6W77 - chains A and J of the 18 polymer chains in the assembly; structure by electron microscopy, 3.60 A resolution.

[Chain A]
Molecule: 1542-nt RNA strand
From: Escherichia coli (strain K12)
Sequence (1542 nucleotides; numbered 1 to 1542; the number before each row is that of its first residue):
     1 AAAUUGAAGA GUUUGAUCAU GGCUCAGAUU GAACGCUGGC GGCAGGCCUA ACACAUGCAA
    61 GUCGAACGGU AACAGGAAGA AGCUUGCUUC UUUGCUGACG AGUGGCGGAC GGGUGAGUAA
   121 UGUCUGGGAA ACUGCCUGAU GGAGGGGGAU AACUACUGGA AACGGUAGCU AAUACCGCAU
   181 AACGUCGCAA GACCAAAGAG GGGGACCUUC GGGCCUCUUG CCAUCGGAUG UGCCCAGAUG
   241 GGAUUAGCUA GUAGGUGGGG UAACGGCUCA CCUAGGCGAC GAUCCCUAGC UGGUCUGAGA
   301 GGAUGACCAG CCACACUGGA ACUGAGACAC GGUCCAGACU CCUACGGGAG GCAGCAGUGG
   361 GGAAUAUUGC ACAAUGGGCG CAAGCCUGAU GCAGCCAUGC CGCGUGUAUG AAGAAGGCCU
   421 UCGGGUUGUA AAGUACUUUC AGCGGGGAGG AAGGGAGUAA AGUUAAUACC UUUGCUCAUU
   481 GACGUUACCC GCAGAAGAAG CACCGGCUAA CUCCGUGCCA GCAGCCGCGG UAAUACGGAG
   541 GGUGCAAGCG UUAAUCGGAA UUACUGGGCG UAAAGCGCAC GCAGGCGGUU UGUUAAGUCA
   601 GAUGUGAAAU CCCCGGGCUC AACCUGGGAA CUGCAUCUGA UACUGGCAAG CUUGAGUCUC
   661 GUAGAGGGGG GUAGAAUUCC AGGUGUAGCG GUGAAAUGCG UAGAGAUCUG GAGGAAUACC
   721 GGUGGCGAAG GCGGCCCCCU GGACGAAGAC UGACGCUCAG GUGCGAAAGC GUGGGGAGCA
   781 AACAGGAUUA GAUACCCUGG UAGUCCACGC CGUAAACGAU GUCGACUUGG AGGUUGUGCC
   841 CUUGAGGCGU GGCUUCCGGA GCUAACGCGU UAAGUCGACC GCCUGGGGAG UACGGCCGCA
   901 AGGUUAAAAC UCAAAUGAAU UGACGGGGGC CCGCACAAGC GGUGGAGCAU GUGGUUUAAU
   961 UCGAUGCAAC GCGAAGAACC UUACCUGGUC UUGACAUCCA CGGAAGUUUU CAGAGAUGAG
  1021 AAUGUGCCUU CGGGAACCGU GAGACAGGUG CUGCAUGGCU GUCGUCAGCU CGUGUUGUGA
  1081 AAUGUUGGGU UAAGUCCCGC AACGAGCGCA ACCCUUAUCC UUUGUUGCCA GCGGUCCGGC
  1141 CGGGAACUCA AAGGAGACUG CCAGUGAUAA ACUGGAGGAA GGUGGGGAUG ACGUCAAGUC
  1201 AUCAUGGCCC UUACGACCAG GGCUACACAC GUGCUACAAU GGCGCAUACA AAGAGAAGCG
  1261 ACCUCGCGAG AGCAAGCGGA CCUCAUAAAG UGCGUCGUAG UCCGGAUUGG AGUCUGCAAC
  1321 UCGACUCCAU GAAGUCGGAA UCGCUAGUAA UCGUGGAUCA GAAUGCCACG GUGAAUACGU
  1381 UCCCGGGCCU UGUACACACC GCCCGUCACA CCAUGGGAGU GGGUUGCAAA AGAAGUAGGU
  1441 AGCUUAACCU UCGGGAGGGC GCUUACCACU UUGUGAUUCA UGACUGGGGU GAAGUCGUAA
  1501 CAAGGUAACC GUAGGGGAAC CUGCGGUUGG AUCACCUCCU UA
Unresolved in the structure: 1391-1393, 1401-1407, 1494-1503, 1540-1542
Reported in the primary citation:
  - conformationally variable residues: U921 to G925, U1391 to A1396, C1397 to C1407, G1494 to A1503, U1532 to A1534

[Chain J]
Protein: 30S ribosomal protein S10
From: Escherichia coli (strain K12)
UniProtKB: P0A7R5 (RS10_ECOLI); residues 1-103 here = UniProt positions 1-103
Amino-acid sequence (103 residues; row label = number of the first residue in the row):
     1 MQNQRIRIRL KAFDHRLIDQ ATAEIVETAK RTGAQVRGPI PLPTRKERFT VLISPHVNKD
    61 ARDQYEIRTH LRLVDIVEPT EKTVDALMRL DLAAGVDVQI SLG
Unresolved in the structure: 1-4, 103

[Interface between chain A and chain J]
Residue-residue contacts - 49 pairs, chain A then chain J:
  G963(A) with His56(J), hydrogen bond to the base
  A969(A) with Asn58(J), phosphate contact
  C972(A) with Lys59(J), salt bridge to the phosphate
  G973(A) with His56(J), sugar contact; Lys59(J), phosphate contact
  A975(A) with Thr50(J), base contact; Lys59(J), salt bridge to the phosphate; Arg62(J), base contact
  C1059(A) with Ile53(J), sugar contact; Pro55(J), sugar contact
  U1060(A) with Ile53(J), sugar contact; Ser54(J), hydrogen bond to the sugar; Asn58(J), hydrogen bond to the sugar
  G1061(A) with Asn58(J), hydrogen bond to the sugar
  C1114(A) with Arg68(J), phosphate contact
  U1115(A) with Arg68(J), salt bridge to the phosphate
  U1123(A) with Arg37(J), phosphate contact; Pro39(J), sugar contact; Pro41(J), base contact
  G1124(A) with Arg37(J), sugar contact; Ile40(J), sugar contact
  U1125(A) with Arg37(J), salt bridge to the phosphate; Ile40(J), phosphate contact; Leu73(J), base contact
  U1126(A) with Arg9(J), hydrogen bond to the base; Leu73(J), base contact
  A1150(A) with Pro41(J), base contact; Leu42(J), sugar contact; Pro43(J), sugar contact
  A1151(A) with Pro41(J), sugar contact; Pro43(J), phosphate contact; Thr44(J), phosphate contact
  A1152(A) with His15(J), hydrogen bond to the sugar; His70(J), salt bridge to the phosphate; Arg72(J), phosphate contact
  G1153(A) with His15(J), salt bridge to the phosphate
  G1253(A) with Lys46(J), salt bridge to the phosphate
  A1254(A) with Arg45(J), salt bridge to the phosphate; Glu47(J), phosphate contact
  G1279(A) with Arg9(J), sugar contact; Lys11(J), salt bridge to the phosphate; Arg45(J), hydrogen bond to the base
  A1280(A) with Arg9(J), salt bridge to the phosphate; Leu42(J), phosphate contact; Pro43(J), sugar contact
  C1366(A) with Arg62(J), hydrogen bond to the sugar
  C1367(A) with Thr50(J), sugar contact; Arg62(J), sugar contact
  A1368(A) with Gln64(J), hydrogen bond to the phosphate
Other interface residues (no listed pair), chain A (28 interface residues in all): A964, G971, G1198
Other interface residues (no listed pair), chain J (31 interface residues in all): Gly38, Leu52, Val57, Leu71, Gln99

[Summary]
28 residues of chain A face 31 of chain J across their interface; the contacts include 9 hydrogen bonds and 10
salt bridges. Among the polar pairs are G963(A)-His56(J), U1126(A)-Arg9(J) and G1279(A)-Arg45(J). The paper
reports conformational variability at U921(A), U1391(A) and C1397(A) among others.
Chain A is a 1542-nt RNA strand and chain J is 30S ribosomal protein S10, both from Escherichia coli (strain
K12); the structure, 30S-Inactivated-high-Mg2+ Class A, was determined by electron microscopy together with
6W6K, 6W7M, 6W7N and 6W7W from the same study.
